6PW9 - chains B and D of the 4 polymer chains in the assembly; structure by electron microscopy, 4.03 A resolution (low resolution: residue-level contacts below are approximate; hydrogen-bond / salt-bridge calls are withheld).

== Chain B ==
Molecule: N-alpha-acetyltransferase 15, NatA auxiliary subunit
From: Homo sapiens
UniProtKB: Q9BXJ9 (NAA15_HUMAN); numbering as in UniProt (aligned over 1-866)
Sequence (866 residues; row label = number of the first residue in the row):
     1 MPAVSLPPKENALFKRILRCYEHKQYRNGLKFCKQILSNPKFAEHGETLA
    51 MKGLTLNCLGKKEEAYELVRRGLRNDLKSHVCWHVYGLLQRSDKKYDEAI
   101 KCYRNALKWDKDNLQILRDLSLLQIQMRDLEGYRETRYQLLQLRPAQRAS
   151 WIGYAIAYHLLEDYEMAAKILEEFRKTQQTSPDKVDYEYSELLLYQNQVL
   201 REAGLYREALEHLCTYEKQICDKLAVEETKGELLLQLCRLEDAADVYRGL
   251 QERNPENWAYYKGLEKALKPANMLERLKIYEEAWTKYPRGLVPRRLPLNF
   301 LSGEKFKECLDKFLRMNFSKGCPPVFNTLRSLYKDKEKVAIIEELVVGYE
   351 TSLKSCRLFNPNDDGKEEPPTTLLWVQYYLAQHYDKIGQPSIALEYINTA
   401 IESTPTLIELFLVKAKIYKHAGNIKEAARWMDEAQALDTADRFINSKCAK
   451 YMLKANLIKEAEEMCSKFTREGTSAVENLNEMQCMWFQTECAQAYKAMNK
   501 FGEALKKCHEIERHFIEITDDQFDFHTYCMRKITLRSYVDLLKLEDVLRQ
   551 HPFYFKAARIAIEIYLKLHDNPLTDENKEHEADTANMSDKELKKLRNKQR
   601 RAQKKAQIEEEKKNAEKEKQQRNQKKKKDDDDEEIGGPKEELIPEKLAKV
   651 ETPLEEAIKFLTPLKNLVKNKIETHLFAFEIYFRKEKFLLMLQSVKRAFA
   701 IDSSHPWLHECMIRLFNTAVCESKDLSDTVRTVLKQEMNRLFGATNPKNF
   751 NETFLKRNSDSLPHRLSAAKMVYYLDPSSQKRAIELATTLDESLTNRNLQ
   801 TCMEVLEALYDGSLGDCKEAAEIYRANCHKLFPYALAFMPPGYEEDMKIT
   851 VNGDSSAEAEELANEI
Disordered / not traced: 1-112, 574-637, 842-866
Ligand contacts: inositol hexakisphosphate (IHP): K416, K419, H420, K447, K450, Y451, K454, W486, F553, K556
Swiss-Prot annotation at these positions:
  - motif: K612 to D629 (Bipartite nuclear localization signal)
  - modified residue: K262 (N6-acetyllysine), S302 (Phosphoserine), S537 (Phosphoserine), S588 (Phosphoserine), K735 (N6-acetyllysine), K756 (N6-acetyllysine), S855 (Phosphoserine), S856 (Phosphoserine)
  - natural variant: K52 to I866 (deletion: In MRD50), D112 (D112N: In MRD50; uncertain significance), G290 to I866 (deletion: In MRD50), K450 (K450E: In MRD50; uncertain significance), A475 (A475V: In MRD50; uncertain significance), Y565 to I866 (deletion: In MRD50), K696 to I866 (deletion: In MRD50), R782 to I866 (deletion: In MRD50), R797 to I866 (deletion: In MRD50)
  - mutagenesis: T406 (T406Y: Reduces binding to NAA50, but increases binding to HYPK. Reduces catalytic activity of the NatA complex while retaining the interaction with NAA10), L814 (L814P: Reduces binding to HYPK, increases binding to NAA50. Increases catalytic activity of the NatA complex while retaining the interaction with NAA10), Y834 (Y834F/A: Reduces NatA complex stability and reduces catalytic activity)
From the paper describing this entry:
  - mutagenesis - T406Y: increased binding to Huntingtin-interacting protein K (chain D)
  - mutagenesis - L814P: decreased binding to Huntingtin-interacting protein K (chain D)
  - mutagenesis - L814P: increased binding to N-alpha-acetyltransferase 50
  - mutagenesis - L814P: increased catalytic activity
  - conformationally variable residues: T371, T406, E433, T439
  - mutagenesis - T406Y: decreased binding to N-alpha-acetyltransferase 50
  - mutagenesis - T406Y: decreased catalytic activity on hNatA substrate SESS24

== Chain D ==
Molecule: Huntingtin-interacting protein K
From: Homo sapiens
UniProtKB: Q9NX55 (HYPK_HUMAN); numbering as in UniProt (aligned over 1-129)
Sequence (129 residues; numbered 1 to 129; the number before each row is that of its first residue):
     1 MRRRGEIDMATEGDVELELETETSGPERPPEKPRKHDSGAADLERVTDYA
    51 EEKEIQSSNLETAMSVIGDRRSREQKAKQEREKELAKVTIKKEDLELIMT
   101 EMEISRAAAERSLREHMGNVVEALIALTN
Disordered / not traced: 1-34

== Interface between chain B and chain D ==
Residue-residue contacts - 37 pairs, chain B then chain D:
  R144(B) with E54(D)
  A146(B) with I55(D)
  R148(B) with K53(D)
  W151(B) with L60(D)
  Y158(B) with E74(D)
  M166(B) with R70(D)
  K169(B) with V66(D); I67(D)
  I170(B) with I67(D)
  E173(B) with L60(D); A63(D); I67(D)
  K176(B) with S58(D); N59(D)
  D524(B) with T47(D)
  T527(B) with V46(D)
  Y528(B) with V46(D)
  R531(B) with R45(D); V46(D); D48(D); E52(D)
  K687(B) with T100(D)
  F688(B) with E101(D)
  L689(B) with E101(D); M102(D); L124(D)
  L690(B) with E101(D); M102(D)
  Q693(B) with T128(D)
  K696(B) with T128(D); N129(D)
  R697(B) with N129(D)
  V733(B) with L124(D); I125(D)
  Q736(B) with V121(D); I125(D)
  E737(B) with I125(D)
Interface residues without a listed pair, chain B (29 interface residues in all): Y138, T177, F525, L692, T729
Interface residues without a listed pair, chain D (26 interface residues in all): A50, V120
The authors on this interface:
  - residue pairs: Y158(B)-E74(D) (hydrogen bond), K687(B)-T100(D), K696(B)-N129(D), R697(B)-N129(D)

== Overview ==
Chain B and chain D form an interface of 29 and 26 residues respectively. The authors report a hydrogen bond
between Y158(B) and E74(D); contacts between K687(B) and T100(D), K696(B) and N129(D) and R697(B) and N129(D).
From the paper: T406Y of chain B increases binding to Huntingtin-interacting protein K (chain D);
conformational variability at T371(B), T406(B) and E433(B) among others.
Here chain B is N-alpha-acetyltransferase 15, NatA auxiliary subunit and chain D is Huntingtin-interacting
protein K, both from Homo sapiens. Entry 6PW9 (Cryo-EM structure of human NatE/HYPK complex) was determined by
electron microscopy (same publication as 6PPL).
